PDB entry 7XSZ | electron microscopy, 3.40 A resolution | chains T and a of the 33 polymer chains in the assembly

# Chain T
Molecule: 198-nt DNA strand
Sequence (198 nucleotides; numbered -72 to 125; the number before each row is that of its first residue; numbers below 1 keep their minus sign (DA-72 is residue -72)):
   -72 ATCAGAATCC CGGTGCCGAG GCCGCTCTTT TGGACGAAGA CAGCACAAGC ACCGCAAAAA
   -12 CGCACGAACG CGCAGACCCC CGCGAAAAAA CCGCCAAGGG GAAAACACCC AAGACACCAG
    48 GCACGAGACA GAAAAAAACA ACGAAAACGG CCACCACCCA AACACACCAA ACACAAGAGC
   108 TAATTGACTG ACGTAAGC
Disordered / not traced: -72 to -65, 102-125

# Chain a
Name: Histone H3.3
From: Homo sapiens
UniProt: P84243 (H33_HUMAN); residues 0-135 here correspond to UniProt positions 1-136 (UniProt number = residue number + 1)
Sequence (139 residues; row label = number of the first residue in the row; numbers below 1 keep their minus sign (Gly-3 is residue -3)):
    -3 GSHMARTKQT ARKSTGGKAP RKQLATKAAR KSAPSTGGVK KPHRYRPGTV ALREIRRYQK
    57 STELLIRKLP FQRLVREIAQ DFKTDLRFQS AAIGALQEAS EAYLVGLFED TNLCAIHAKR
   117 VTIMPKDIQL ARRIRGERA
Disordered / not traced: -3 to 42, 135
Construct notes: expression tag (-3 to -1)
Curated features (UniProtKB/Swiss-Prot):
  - site: Ser31 (Interaction with ZMYND11)
  - modified residue: Arg2 (Asymmetric dimethylarginine), Thr3 (Phosphothreonine), Lys4 (Allysine), Gln5 (5-glutamyl dopamine), Thr6 (Phosphothreonine), Arg8 (Citrulline), Lys9 (N6,N6,N6-trimethyllysine), Ser10 (ADP-ribosylserine), Thr11 (Phosphothreonine), Lys14 (N6-(2-hydroxyisobutyryl)lysine), Arg17 (Asymmetric dimethylarginine), Lys18 (N6-(2-hydroxyisobutyryl)lysine), Lys23 (N6-(2-hydroxyisobutyryl)lysine), Arg26 (Citrulline), Lys27 (N6,N6,N6-trimethyllysine), Ser28 (ADP-ribosylserine), Ser31 (Phosphoserine), Lys36 (N6,N6,N6-trimethyllysine), Lys37 (N6-methyllysine), Tyr41 (Phosphotyrosine) and 9 more in UniProt
  - lipidation: Lys18 (N6-decanoyllysine)

# Interface between chain T and chain a
Contacting residue pairs - 12 pairs, chain T then chain a:
  DG28(T) with Lys115(a), salt bridge to the phosphate
  DA38(T) with Gly44(a), phosphate contact; Ala47(a), hydrogen bond to the phosphate
  DA46(T) with Arg63(a), phosphate contact; Leu65(a), phosphate contact; Pro66(a), sugar contact; Arg69(a), salt bridge to the phosphate
  DG47(T) with Arg63(a), salt bridge to the phosphate; Lys64(a), hydrogen bond to the phosphate; Leu65(a), hydrogen bond to the phosphate; Pro66(a), phosphate contact
  DA55(T) with Arg83(a), base contact
Also at the interface, not in a pair above, chain T (9 interface residues in all): DC36, DA39, DG54, DC56
Also at the interface, not in a pair above, chain a (13 interface residues in all): Pro43, Thr45, Val46, Thr118

# Summary
The interface between chain T and chain a involves 9 residues on one side and 13 on the other; the contacts
include 3 hydrogen bonds and 3 salt bridges. Polar contacts include DA38(T)-Ala47(a), DG47(T)-Lys64(a) and
DG47(T)-Leu65(a).
Here chain T is a 198-nt DNA strand and chain a is Histone H3.3 (Homo sapiens). Entry 7XSZ (RNA polymerase II
elongation complex transcribing a nucleosome (EC115)) was determined by electron microscopy (same publication
as 7XN7, 7XSE, 7XSX, 7XT7, 7XTD and 7XTI).
